Entry 1JEB (X-ray diffraction, 2.10 A resolution); this record covers chains B and C of the 4 polymer chains in the assembly.

# Chain B
Molecule: Hemoglobin beta-single chain
From: Mus musculus
UniProt: P02088 (HBB1_MOUSE); numbering as in UniProt (aligned over 1-146)
Sequence (146 residues; numbered 1 to 146; the number before each row is that of its first residue):
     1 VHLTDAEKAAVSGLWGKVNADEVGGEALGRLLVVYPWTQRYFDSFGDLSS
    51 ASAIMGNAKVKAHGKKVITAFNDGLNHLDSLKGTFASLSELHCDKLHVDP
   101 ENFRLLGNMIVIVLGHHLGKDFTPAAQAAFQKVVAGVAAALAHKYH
Not modelled in the structure: 144-146
Swiss-Prot annotation at these positions:
  - natural variant: Ala140 (T140A: In allele S; this construct carries the variant)
Metal / ion sites: heme Fe: His92 (together with carbon monoxide)
Residues lining bound ligands: carbon monoxide / heme: Leu31, Thr38, Tyr41, Phe42, Phe45, His63, Lys66, Val67, Ala70, Phe71, Phe85, Leu88, Leu91, His92, Leu96, Val98, Asn102, Phe103, Leu106, Ile110, Leu141

# Chain C
Molecule: Hemoglobin zeta chain
From: Homo sapiens
UniProt: P02008 (HBAZ_HUMAN); numbering as in UniProt (aligned over 1-141)
Sequence (142 residues; numbered 0 to 141; the number before each row is that of its first residue; numbering starts at 0):
     0 XSLTKTERTIIVSMWAKISTQADTIGTETLERLFLSHPQTKTYFPHFDLH
    50 PGSAQLRAHGSKVVAAVGDAVKSIDDIGGALSKLSELHAYILRVDPVNFK
   100 LLSHCLLVTLAARFPADFTAEAHAAWDKFLSVVSSVLTEKYR
Modified positions: ACE (acetyl group) at position 0
Metal / ion sites: heme Fe: His87 (together with carbon monoxide)
Residues lining bound ligands: carbon monoxide / heme: Leu29, Thr39, Tyr42, Phe43, His45, Phe46, His58, Lys61, Val62, Ala65, Val66, Leu83, Leu86, His87, Leu91, Val93, Asn97, Phe98, Leu101, Val132

# How chain B and chain C interact
Pairs across the interface (15; chain B residue first):
  Trp37(B) - Arg92(C)
  Trp37(B) - Asp94(C)  hydrogen bond
  Trp37(B) - Pro95(C)
  Trp37(B) - Tyr140(C)
  Gln39(B) - Arg92(C)
  Arg40(B) - Thr41(C)  hydrogen bond
  Arg40(B) - Tyr42(C)  hydrogen bond
  Arg40(B) - Leu91(C)
  Arg40(B) - Arg92(C)
  Asp43(B) - Arg92(C)  salt bridge
  His97(B) - Thr41(C)
  Asp99(B) - Gln38(C)  hydrogen bond
  Asp99(B) - Asp94(C)
  Asp99(B) - Val96(C)
  Asn102(B) - Asp94(C)  hydrogen bond
Also at the interface, not in a pair above, chain B (10 interface residues in all): Pro36, Tyr41, Pro100
Also at the interface, not in a pair above, chain C (10 interface residues in all): Val93

# Overview
Chain B and chain C each contribute 10 residues to their interface, with 5 hydrogen bonds and 1 salt bridge.
Among the polar pairs are Asp43(B)-Arg92(C), Trp37(B)-Asp94(C) and Arg40(B)-Thr41(C). Bound to chain B: carbon
monoxide / heme. Chain C binds carbon monoxide / heme.
Chain B is Hemoglobin beta-single chain (Mus musculus) and chain C is Hemoglobin zeta chain (Homo sapiens);
the structure, Chimeric Human/Mouse Carbonmonoxy Hemoglobin (Human Zeta2 / Mouse Beta2), was determined by
X-ray diffraction.
